PDB entry 8KIE | electron microscopy, 2.50 A resolution | chains y and j of the 4 polymer chains in the assembly

== Chain y ==
Name: Ribosome-binding ATPase YchF
Organism: Escherichia coli
Reference sequence: P0ABU2 (YCHF_ECOLI); numbering as in UniProt (aligned over 1-363)
Chain sequence (379 residues; row label = number of the first residue in the row; numbers below 1 keep their minus sign (Met-15 is residue -15)):
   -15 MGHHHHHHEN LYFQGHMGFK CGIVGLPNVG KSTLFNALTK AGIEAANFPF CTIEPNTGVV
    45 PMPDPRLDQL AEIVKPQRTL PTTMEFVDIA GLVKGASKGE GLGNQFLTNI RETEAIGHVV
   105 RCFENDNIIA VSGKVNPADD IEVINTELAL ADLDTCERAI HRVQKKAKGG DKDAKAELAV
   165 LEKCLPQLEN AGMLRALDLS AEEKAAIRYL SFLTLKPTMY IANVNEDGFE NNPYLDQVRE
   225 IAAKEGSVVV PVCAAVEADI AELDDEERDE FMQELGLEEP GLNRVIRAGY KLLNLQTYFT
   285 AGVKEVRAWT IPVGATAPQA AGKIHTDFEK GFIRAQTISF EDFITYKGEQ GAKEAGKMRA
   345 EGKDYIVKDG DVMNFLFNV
Unresolved in the structure: -15 to 0
Sequence notes: initiating methionine (-15); expression tag (-14 to 0); engineered mutation Ala114 (His in P0ABU2)

== Chain j ==
Name: 50S ribosomal protein L14
Organism: Escherichia coli
Reference sequence: P0ADY3 (RL14_ECOLI); numbering as in UniProt (aligned over 1-123)
Chain sequence (123 residues; numbered 1 to 123; the number before each row is that of its first residue):
     1 MIQEQTMLNV ADNSGARRVM CIKVLGGSHR RYAGVGDIIK ITIKEAIPRG KVKKGDVLKA
    61 VVVRTKKGVR RPDGSVIRFD GNACVLLNNN SEQPIGTRIF GPVTRELRSE KFMKIISLAP
   121 EVL

== Interface between chain y and chain j ==
Contacting residue pairs (9; chain y residue first):
  Arg179(y) with Arg98(j), hydrogen bond (backbone-side chain)
  Ala180(y) with Phe100(j)
  Leu181(y) with Phe100(j)
  Asp182(y) with Arg17(j), salt bridge; Phe100(j)
  Lys228(y) with Ser117(j), hydrogen bond (side chain-backbone); Ala119(j)
  Glu229(y) with Arg98(j)
  Gly230(y) with Arg98(j)
Interface residues without a listed pair, chain y (8 interface residues in all): Ser184
Interface residues without a listed pair, chain j (10 interface residues in all): Val10, Asp12, Ile116, Leu118, Pro120

== In short ==
8 residues of chain y face 10 of chain j across their interface, with 2 hydrogen bonds and 1 salt bridge.
Polar pairs include Asp182(y)-Arg17(j), Arg179(y)-Arg98(j) and Lys228(y)-Ser117(j).
Here chain y is Ribosome-binding ATPase YchF and chain j is 50S ribosomal protein L14, both from Escherichia
coli. Entry 8KIE (Structure of YchF with 50S ribosomal subunit (local map)) was determined by electron
microscopy.
